PDB entry 4DPH | X-ray diffraction, 2.38 A resolution | chains A and B

Chain A (and B):
Molecule: Bifunctional dihydrofolate reductase-thymidylate synthase
Source organism: Plasmodium falciparum
Notes: EC 1.5.1.3, 2.1.1.45; chain B of this document is another copy of the same molecule, construct and numbering; everything in this record applies to it too
UniProt: D9N170 (D9N170_PLAFA); residues 1-608 here = UniProt positions 1-608
Amino-acid sequence (608 residues; numbered 1 to 608; the number before each row is that of its first residue):
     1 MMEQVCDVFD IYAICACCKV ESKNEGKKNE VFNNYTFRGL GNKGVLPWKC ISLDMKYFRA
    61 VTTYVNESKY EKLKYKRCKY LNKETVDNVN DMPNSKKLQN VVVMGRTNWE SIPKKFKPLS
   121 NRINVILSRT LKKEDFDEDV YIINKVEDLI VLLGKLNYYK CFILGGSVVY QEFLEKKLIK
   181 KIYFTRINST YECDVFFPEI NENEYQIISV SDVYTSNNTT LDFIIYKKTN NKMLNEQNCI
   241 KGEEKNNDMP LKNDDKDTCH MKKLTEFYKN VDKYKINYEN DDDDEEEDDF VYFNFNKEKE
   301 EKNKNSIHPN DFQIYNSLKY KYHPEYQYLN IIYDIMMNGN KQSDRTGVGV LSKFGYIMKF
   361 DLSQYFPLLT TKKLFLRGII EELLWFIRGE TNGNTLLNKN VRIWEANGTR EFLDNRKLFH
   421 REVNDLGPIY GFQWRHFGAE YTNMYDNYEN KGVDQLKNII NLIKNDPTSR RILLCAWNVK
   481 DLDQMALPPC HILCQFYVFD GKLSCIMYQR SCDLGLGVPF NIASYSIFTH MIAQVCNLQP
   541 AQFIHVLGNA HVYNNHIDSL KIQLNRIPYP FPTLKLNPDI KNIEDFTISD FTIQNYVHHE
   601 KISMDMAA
Unresolved in the structure: 1-2, 86-95, 232-282, 297-303 (chain B: 1-4, 23-25, 27-28, 82-96, 233-282, 299-303)
Residues lining bound ligands:
  - NADPH (NDP; NADPH dihydro-nicotinamide-adenine-dinucleotide phosphate): Cys15, Ala16, Leu40, Gly41, Asn42, Gly44, Val45, Leu46, Trp48, Gly105, Arg106, Thr107, Asn108, Ser111, Leu127, Ser128, Arg129, Thr130, Leu131, Asn144, Lys145, Val146, Leu164, Gly165, Gly166, Ser167, Val168, Val169, Tyr170, Glu172, Val195
  - P65 (2,4-diamino-6-methyl-5-[3-(2,4,5-trichlorophenoxy)propyloxy]pyrimidine): Ile14, Cys15, Ala16, Leu46, Asp54, Met55, Phe58, Asn108, Ser111, Ile112, Pro113, Phe116, Leu164, Tyr170, Thr185
What the authors report for this chain:
  - conformationally variable residues (helix shift): Phe116
  - binding site for P65: Ile112 to Phe116

Chain A / chain B interface:
Contacting residue pairs (159):
  Tyr12(A) - Glu285(B)  hydrogen bond
  Leu53(A) - Phe295(B)  hydrophobic
  Leu53(A) - Asn296(B)
  Lys56(A) - Phe295(B)  hydrogen bond (side chain-backbone)
  Lys56(A) - Asn296(B)  hydrogen bond
  Tyr57(A) - Phe293(B)
  Tyr57(A) - Phe295(B)  hydrophobic
  Val61(A) - Tyr292(B)  hydrophobic
  Tyr64(A) - Asp288(B)
  Tyr64(A) - Val291(B)  hydrophobic
  Lys69(A) - Asp284(B)  hydrogen bond (side chain-backbone)
  Lys69(A) - Glu287(B)  salt bridge
  Lys69(A) - Asp288(B)  salt bridge
  Tyr159(A) - Asp288(B)  hydrogen bond
  Lys160(A) - Asp288(B)  salt bridge
  Lys160(A) - Tyr292(B)  hydrogen bond
  Lys180(A) - Glu285(B)  salt bridge
  Lys181(A) - Glu285(B)
  Lys181(A) - Glu286(B)  salt bridge
  Lys181(A) - Asp289(B)  salt bridge
  Tyr183(A) - Asp289(B)  hydrogen bond
  Tyr183(A) - Tyr292(B)
  Ile208(A) - Glu286(B)
  Ser209(A) - Phe293(B)
  Val210(A) - Phe293(B)
  Ser211(A) - Phe293(B)
  Tyr214(A) - Phe295(B)
  Phe223(A) - Phe293(B)
  Phe223(A) - Phe295(B)  hydrophobic
  Ile225(A) - Asp289(B)
  Ile225(A) - Phe293(B)  hydrophobic
  Lys227(A) - Glu286(B)  salt bridge
  Asp284(A) - Lys69(B)  hydrogen bond (backbone-side chain)
  Asp284(A) - Lys72(B)  salt bridge
  Glu285(A) - Tyr12(B)  hydrogen bond
  Glu285(A) - Lys180(B)  salt bridge
  Glu286(A) - Lys181(B)  salt bridge
  Glu286(A) - Lys227(B)  salt bridge
  Glu286(A) - Lys319(B)
  Glu286(A) - Tyr320(B)  hydrogen bond (backbone-side chain)
  Glu287(A) - Lys69(B)
  Asp288(A) - Tyr64(B)
  Asp288(A) - Lys69(B)  salt bridge
  Asp288(A) - Tyr159(B)  hydrogen bond
  Asp288(A) - Lys160(B)  salt bridge
  Asp289(A) - Lys181(B)  salt bridge
  Asp289(A) - Tyr183(B)  hydrogen bond
  Asp289(A) - Ile225(B)
  Asp289(A) - Tyr320(B)
  Phe290(A) - Tyr320(B)
  Phe290(A) - Tyr322(B)
  Val291(A) - Tyr64(B)
  Tyr292(A) - Val61(B)  hydrophobic
  Tyr292(A) - Lys160(B)  hydrogen bond
  Tyr292(A) - Tyr183(B)  hydrophobic
  Phe293(A) - Tyr57(B)
  Phe293(A) - Ser209(B)
  Phe293(A) - Val210(B)
  Phe293(A) - Ser211(B)
  Phe293(A) - Phe223(B)
  Phe293(A) - Ile225(B)  hydrophobic
  Phe295(A) - Leu53(B)
  Phe295(A) - Lys56(B)
  Phe295(A) - Tyr57(B)  hydrophobic
  Phe295(A) - Phe223(B)  hydrophobic
  Asn296(A) - Leu53(B)
  Asn296(A) - Lys56(B)  hydrogen bond
  Asn296(A) - Tyr214(B)
  Lys304(A) - Phe499(B)
  Lys319(A) - Glu286(B)
  Tyr320(A) - Glu286(B)  hydrogen bond (side chain-backbone)
  Tyr320(A) - Phe290(B)
  Tyr322(A) - Phe290(B)
  Tyr322(A) - Phe293(B)  hydrophobic
  Asn340(A) - Tyr497(B)  hydrogen bond
  Asn340(A) - Phe499(B)
  Lys341(A) - Phe499(B)
  Gln342(A) - Val498(B)  hydrogen bond (side chain-backbone)
  Gln342(A) - Phe499(B)
  Ser343(A) - Thr468(B)
  Asp344(A) - Arg470(B)  salt bridge
  Ser352(A) - Tyr497(B)  hydrogen bond
  Lys353(A) - Tyr497(B)
  Phe354(A) - Lys359(B)
  Phe354(A) - Gln495(B)
  Phe354(A) - Phe496(B)
  Phe354(A) - Tyr497(B)  hydrophobic
  Phe354(A) - Ser504(B)
  Phe354(A) - Cys505(B)
  Phe354(A) - Ile506(B)  hydrophobic
  Phe354(A) - Ile544(B)
  Gly355(A) - Lys359(B)  hydrogen bond (backbone-side chain)
  Gly355(A) - Ile506(B)
  Lys359(A) - Phe354(B)
  Lys359(A) - Gly355(B)  hydrogen bond (side chain-backbone)
  Arg416(A) - Arg471(B)
  Phe437(A) - Asn478(B)
  Phe437(A) - Val479(B)  hydrophobic
  Phe437(A) - Lys480(B)
  Gly438(A) - Lys480(B)
  Val453(A) - Val479(B)  hydrophobic
  Gln455(A) - Val479(B)
  Thr468(A) - Ser343(B)
  Arg470(A) - Asp344(B)  salt bridge
  Arg470(A) - Arg510(B)  hydrogen bond (backbone-side chain)
  Arg470(A) - Ser511(B)
  Arg470(A) - Asn549(B)
  Arg470(A) - His551(B)
  Arg470(A) - Tyr553(B)
  Arg471(A) - Arg416(B)
  Arg471(A) - Trp477(B)
  Arg471(A) - Pro488(B)
  Arg471(A) - Arg510(B)
  Leu473(A) - Trp477(B)  hydrophobic
  Leu473(A) - Ile492(B)  hydrophobic
  Cys475(A) - Trp477(B)
  Cys475(A) - Val479(B)  hydrophobic
  Trp477(A) - Cys475(B)
  Asn478(A) - Phe437(B)
  Val479(A) - Phe437(B)  hydrophobic
  Val479(A) - Gln455(B)
  Lys480(A) - Phe437(B)
  Lys480(A) - Gly438(B)  hydrogen bond (side chain-backbone)
  Pro488(A) - Arg471(B)
  Ile492(A) - Leu493(B)  hydrophobic
  Leu493(A) - Ile492(B)  hydrophobic
  Gln495(A) - Phe354(B)
  Gln495(A) - Tyr508(B)  hydrogen bond
  Gln495(A) - Arg510(B)  hydrogen bond (side chain-backbone)
  Gln495(A) - Gly548(B)
  Phe496(A) - Phe354(B)
  Tyr497(A) - Asn340(B)  hydrogen bond
  Tyr497(A) - Gln342(B)
  Tyr497(A) - Ser352(B)  hydrogen bond
  Tyr497(A) - Phe354(B)  hydrophobic
  Tyr497(A) - Asn549(B)
  Val498(A) - Gln342(B)  hydrogen bond (backbone-side chain)
  Phe499(A) - Asn340(B)
  Phe499(A) - Lys341(B)
  Phe499(A) - Gln342(B)
  Ser504(A) - Phe354(B)
  Cys505(A) - Phe354(B)
  Ile506(A) - Phe354(B)  hydrophobic
  Ile506(A) - Gly355(B)
  Ile506(A) - Tyr508(B)
  Ile506(A) - Gly548(B)
  Tyr508(A) - Gln495(B)  hydrogen bond
  Tyr508(A) - Ile506(B)
  Arg510(A) - Arg470(B)  hydrogen bond (side chain-backbone)
  Arg510(A) - Arg471(B)
  Arg510(A) - Leu473(B)
  Arg510(A) - Gln495(B)  hydrogen bond (backbone-side chain)
  Ser511(A) - Arg470(B)
  Ile544(A) - Phe354(B)
  Gly548(A) - Gln495(B)
  Gly548(A) - Ile506(B)
  Asn549(A) - Arg470(B)
  Asn549(A) - Tyr497(B)
  His551(A) - Arg470(B)  hydrogen bond
Other interface residues (no listed pair), chain A (87 interface residues in all): Ala60, Lys72, Phe162, Val350, Leu487, Gln542, Val546, Leu547, Tyr553
Other interface residues (no listed pair), chain B (86 interface residues in all): Asp10, Ala60, Phe162, Ile208, Arg345, Lys353, Val453, Leu487, Val546, Leu547

Overview:
The interface between chain A and chain B involves 87 residues on one side and 86 on the other, with 31
hydrogen bonds and 16 salt bridges. Among the polar pairs are Lys69(A)-Glu287(B), Lys69(A)-Asp288(B) and
Lys160(A)-Asp288(B). Chain A binds compound P65 and NADPH. From the paper: a binding site for P65 at
Ile112(A); conformational variability at Phe116(A).
Both chains are Bifunctional dihydrofolate reductase-thymidylate synthase (Plasmodium falciparum). Entry 4DPH
(Quadruple mutant (N51I+C59R+S108N+I164L) Plasmodium falciparum dihydrofolate reductase-thymidylate synthase
(PfDHFR-TS) complexed with P65 and NADPH) was determined by X-ray diffraction (same publication as 4DDR, 4DP3
and 4DPD).
